5Z6S - chains A and C; structure by X-ray diffraction, 1.80 A resolution.

# Chain A
Protein: Peroxisome proliferator-activated receptor gamma
Organism: Homo sapiens
Reference sequence: P37231 (PPARG_HUMAN); residues 206-477 here correspond to UniProt positions 234-505 (UniProt number = residue number + 28)
Amino-acid sequence (283 residues; row label = number of the first residue in the row):
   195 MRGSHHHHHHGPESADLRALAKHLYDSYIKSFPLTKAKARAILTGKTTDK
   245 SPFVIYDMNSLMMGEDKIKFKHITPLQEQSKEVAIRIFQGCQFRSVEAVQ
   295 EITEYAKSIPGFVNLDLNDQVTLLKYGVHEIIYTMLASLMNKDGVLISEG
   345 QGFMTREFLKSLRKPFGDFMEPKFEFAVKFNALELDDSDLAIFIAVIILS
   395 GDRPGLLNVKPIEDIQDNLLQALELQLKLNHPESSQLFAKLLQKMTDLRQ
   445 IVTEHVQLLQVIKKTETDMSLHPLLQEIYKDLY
Disordered / not traced: 195-205, 263-273, 477
Construct notes: expression tag (195-205)
Small-molecule neighbours: DS-6930 (RTF; 3-[[6-(3,5-dimethylpyridin-2-yl)oxy-1-methyl-benzimidazol-2-yl]methoxy]benzoic acid): Ile249, Leu255, Gly258, Glu259, Ile262, Arg280, Ile281, Gly284, Cys285, Arg288, Ser289, Ile326, Tyr327, Leu330, Val339, Leu340, Ile341, Met348, Leu353, Phe363, Met364, Lys367, His449
Swiss-Prot annotation at these positions:
  - motif: Pro467 to Asp475 (9aaTAD)
  - binding site (rosiglitazone): Gln286 to Ser289, His323, His449, Tyr473
  - cross-link: Lys224 (Glycyl lysine isopeptide (Lys-Gly) (interchain with G-Cter in ubiquitin))

# Chain C
Protein: Peptide from Peroxisome proliferator-activated receptor gamma coactivator 1-alpha
Reference sequence: Q9UBK2 (PRGC1_HUMAN); residues 1-19 here correspond to UniProt positions 136-154 (UniProt number = residue number + 135)
Amino-acid sequence (19 residues; numbered 1 to 19; the number before each row is that of its first residue):
     1 QEAEEPSLLKKLLLAPANT
Disordered / not traced: 1-6, 17-19
Swiss-Prot annotation at these positions:
  - motif: Leu9 to Leu13 (LXXLL motif)
  - modified residue: Lys11 (N6-acetyllysine)

# How chain A and chain C interact
Residue-residue contacts - 22 pairs, chain A then chain C:
  Gln294(A) - Leu12(C)
  Thr297(A) - Leu13(C)
  Glu298(A) - Leu12(C)
  Lys301(A) - Leu12(C)  hydrogen bond (side chain-backbone)
  Lys301(A) - Leu13(C)  hydrogen bond (side chain-backbone)
  Lys301(A) - Ala15(C)  hydrogen bond (side chain-backbone)
  Phe306(A) - Leu13(C)  hydrophobic
  Leu311(A) - Lys10(C)
  Leu311(A) - Leu14(C)  hydrophobic
  Asn312(A) - Lys10(C)  hydrogen bond
  Gln314(A) - Leu13(C)
  Val315(A) - Leu9(C)
  Val315(A) - Lys10(C)
  Val315(A) - Leu13(C)  hydrophobic
  Leu318(A) - Leu13(C)  hydrophobic
  Lys319(A) - Leu9(C)
  Pro467(A) - Leu8(C)
  Leu468(A) - Leu8(C)
  Leu468(A) - Leu9(C)  hydrophobic
  Glu471(A) - Ser7(C)  hydrogen bond
  Glu471(A) - Leu8(C)  hydrogen bond (side chain-backbone)
  Glu471(A) - Leu9(C)  hydrogen bond (side chain-backbone)
Interface residues without a listed pair, chain A (16 interface residues in all): Val293, Ile472

# Summary
The interface between chain A and chain C involves 16 residues on one side and 8 on the other; the contacts
include 7 hydrogen bonds. Among the polar pairs are Lys301(A)-Leu12(C), Lys301(A)-Leu13(C) and
Lys301(A)-Ala15(C). Ligands of chain A: DS-6930.
Chain A is Peroxisome proliferator-activated receptor gamma (Homo sapiens) and chain C is Peptide from
Peroxisome proliferator-activated receptor gamma coactivator 1-alpha; the structure, Crystal structure of the
PPARgamma-LBD complexed with compound DS-6930, was determined by X-ray diffraction.
